PDB entry 7FPJ | X-ray diffraction, 1.59 A resolution | chains A and B

# Chain A
Name: Pre-mRNA-splicing factor 8
Source organism: Saccharomyces cerevisiae S288C
UniProt: P33334 (PRP8_YEAST); residue numbers follow UniProt; this construct covers 1836-2090
Sequence (258 residues; each row starts with the number of its first residue):
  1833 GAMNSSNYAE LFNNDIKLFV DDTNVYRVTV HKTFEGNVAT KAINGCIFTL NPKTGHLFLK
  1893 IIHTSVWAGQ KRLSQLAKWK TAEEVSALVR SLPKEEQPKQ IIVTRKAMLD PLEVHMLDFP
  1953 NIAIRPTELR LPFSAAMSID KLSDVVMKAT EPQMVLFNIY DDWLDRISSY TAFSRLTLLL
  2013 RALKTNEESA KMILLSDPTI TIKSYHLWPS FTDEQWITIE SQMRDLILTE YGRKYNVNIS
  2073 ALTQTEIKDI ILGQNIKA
Unresolved in the structure: 2070-2090
Differences from the reference sequence: expression tag (1833-1835)
UniProt features mapped onto this chain:
  - mutagenesis: Asp1853 (D1853A: Alters protein folding. Severely impaired growth. Strongly reduced growth at 35 degrees Celsius; when associated with A-1854; D1853N: Reduced growth at 30 degrees Celsius ...), Asp1854 (D1854A: Reduced growth at 30 degrees Celsius. Strongly reduced growth at 16 degrees Celsius. Strongly reduced growth at 35 degrees Celsius; when associated with A-1853 ...), Thr1855 (T1855A: Reduced growth at 30 degrees Celsius. Strongly reduced growth at 16 degrees Celsius), Thr1936 (T1936A: Reduced growth at 30 degrees Celsius. Strongly reduced growth at 16 degrees Celsius), Arg1937 (R1937K: Severely impaired growth. Reduced growth at 30 degrees Celsius. Strongly reduced growth at 16 degrees Celsius)
Ligand contacts: 1-(1-benzyl-1H-imidazol-2-yl)methanamine (V2L): His1888, Leu1889, Phe1890, Leu1988, Phe1989, Asn1990

# Chain B
Name: A1 cistron-splicing factor AAR2
Source organism: Saccharomyces cerevisiae S288C
UniProt: P32357 (AAR2_YEAST); aligned to UniProt positions 1-317 over residues 1-317
Sequence (308 residues; each row starts with the number of its first residue; note: 13 numbers in that range are skipped by the numbering (no residue carries them; nothing is unmodelled there); numbers below 1 keep their minus sign (Gly-3 is residue -3)):
    -3 GAMAMNTVPF TSAPIEVTIG IDQYSFNVKE NQPFHGIKDI PIGHVHVIHF QHADNSSMRY
    57 GYWFDCRMGN FYIQYDPKDG LYKMMEERDG AKFENIVHNF KERQMMVSYP KIDEDDTWYN
   117 LTEFVQMDKI RKIVRKDENQ FSYVDSSMTT VQENEL
   166 SSSSSDPAHS LNYTVINFKS REAIRPGHEM EDFLDKSYYL NTVMLQGIFK NSSNYFGELQ
   226 FAFLNAMFFG NYGSSLQWHA MIELICSSAT VPKHMLDKLD EILYYQIKTL PEQYSDILLN
   286 ERVWNICLYS SFQKNSLHNT EKIMENKYPE LL
Unresolved in the structure: -3 to 0, 166-169
Differences from the reference sequence: expression tag (-3 to 0); conflict Ser166 (Leu153 in P32357), Ser167 (Lys154 in P32357), Ser170 (Asp in P32357)
UniProt features mapped onto this chain:
  - region: Leu261 to Ile282 (Leucine-zipper)
  - modified residue: Ser253 (Phosphoserine), Thr274 (Phosphothreonine)

# Chain A / chain B interface
Pairs across the interface - 18 pairs, chain A then chain B:
  Gln1907(A) - Met195(B)
  Gln1907(A) - Leu199(B)
  Leu1908(A) - Met195(B)  hydrophobic
  Trp1911(A) - Glu194(B)
  Trp1911(A) - Met195(B)
  Trp1911(A) - Phe198(B)  hydrophobic
  Asp1942(A) - Lys184(B)  salt bridge
  Asp1942(A) - Phe198(B)
  Glu1945(A) - Lys184(B)  salt bridge
  Val1946(A) - Lys184(B)
  Val1946(A) - Ile189(B)  hydrophobic
  Val1946(A) - Glu194(B)
  Val1946(A) - Phe198(B)  hydrophobic
  His1947(A) - Glu194(B)  salt bridge
  Leu1949(A) - Lys184(B)
  Leu1949(A) - Ser185(B)
  Leu1949(A) - Arg186(B)
  Asp1950(A) - Arg186(B)  salt bridge

# Overview
Chain A and chain B form an interface of 9 and 8 residues respectively, with 4 salt bridges. Polar contacts
include Asp1942(A)-Lys184(B), Glu1945(A)-Lys184(B) and His1947(A)-Glu194(B). Bound to chain A:
1-(1-benzyl-1H-imidazol-2-yl)methanamine. From UniProt: 5 mutagenesis sites on chain A.
Chain A is Pre-mRNA-splicing factor 8 and chain B is A1 cistron-splicing factor AAR2, both from Saccharomyces
cerevisiae S288C; the structure, PanDDA analysis group deposition -- Aar2/RNaseH in complex with fragment
P10D05 from the F2X-Universal Library, was determined by X-ray diffraction (same publication as 5ST0, 5ST1,
5ST2, 5ST3, 5ST4, 5ST5 and 248 further entries).
